PDB entry 5JK0 | X-ray diffraction, 2.10 A resolution | chains A and F of the 8 polymer chains in the assembly

== Chain A ==
Protein: Tyrosine recombinase XerH
Source organism: Helicobacter pylori (strain ATCC 700392 / 26695)
Reference sequence: O25386 (XERH_HELPY); residue numbers follow UniProt; this construct covers 1-362
Sequence (363 residues; row label = number of the first residue in the row; numbering starts at 0):
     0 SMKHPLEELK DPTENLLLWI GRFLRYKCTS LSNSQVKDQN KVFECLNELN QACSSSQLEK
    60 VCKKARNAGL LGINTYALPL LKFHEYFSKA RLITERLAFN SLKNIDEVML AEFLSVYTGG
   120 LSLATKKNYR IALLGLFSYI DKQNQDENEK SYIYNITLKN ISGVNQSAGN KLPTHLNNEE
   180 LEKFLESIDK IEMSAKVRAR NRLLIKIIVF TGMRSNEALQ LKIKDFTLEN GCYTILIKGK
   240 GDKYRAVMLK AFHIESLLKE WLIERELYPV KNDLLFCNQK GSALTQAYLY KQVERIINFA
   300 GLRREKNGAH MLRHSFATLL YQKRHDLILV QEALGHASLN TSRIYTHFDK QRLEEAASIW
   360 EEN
Unresolved in the structure: 0, 93-96, 159-169
Differences from the reference sequence: expression tag (0)
UniProt features mapped onto this chain:
  - active site: Arg-213, Lys-239, His-309, Arg-312, His-335, Tyr-344 (O-(3'-phospho-DNA)-tyrosine intermediate)
From the paper describing this entry:
  - catalytic residues: Arg-213, His-309, Arg-312, His-335, Tyr-344
  - catalytic residues: Lys-239 (proposed by the authors, not directly observed)
  - conformationally variable residues (helix shift, side-chain flip): Arg-213, Tyr-344
  - binding site for the 30-nt DNA strand: Lys-290
  - specificity-determining residues: Lys-290
  - mutagenesis - K290S: decreased catalytic activity

== Chain F ==
Molecule: 30-nt DNA strand
Sequence (30 nucleotides; row label = number of the first residue in the row):
     1 AAAGTTTGAA AAGTGCAGTT TTCATAACTA

== Interface between chain A and chain F ==
Residue-residue contacts - 38 pairs, chain A then chain F:
  Lys-26(A) / DT19(F)  salt bridge to the phosphate
  Leu-30(A) / DT20(F)  phosphate contact
  Ser-31(A) / DT20(F)  hydrogen bond to the phosphate
  Gln-34(A) / DT21(F)  hydrogen bond to the phosphate
  Arg-65(A) / DT22(F)  hydrogen bond to the base
  Leu-70(A) / DT21(F)  base contact
  Gly-71(A) / DT20(F)  base contact
  Gly-71(A) / DT21(F)  base contact
  Asn-73(A) / DT21(F)  hydrogen bond to the base
  Thr-74(A) / DT20(F)  hydrogen bond to the base
  Thr-74(A) / DT21(F)  base contact
  Tyr-75(A) / DG18(F)  sugar contact
  Tyr-75(A) / DT19(F)  hydrogen bond to the phosphate
  Lys-126(A) / DG18(F)  hydrogen bond to the base
  Arg-129(A) / DA17(F)  salt bridge to the phosphate
  Ile-130(A) / DG18(F)  base contact
  Ile-130(A) / DT19(F)  base contact
  Leu-133(A) / DA17(F)  phosphate contact
  Arg-213(A) / DT21(F)  hydrogen bond to the phosphate
  Arg-213(A) / DT22(F)  salt bridge to the phosphate
  Ser-214(A) / DT22(F)  hydrogen bond to the phosphate
  Asn-215(A) / DT22(F)  hydrogen bond to the phosphate
  Gln-285(A) / DT22(F)  sugar contact
  Gln-285(A) / DC23(F)  hydrogen bond to the phosphate
  Gln-285(A) / DA24(F)  hydrogen bond to the base
  Ala-286(A) / DT25(F)  base contact
  Tyr-289(A) / DC23(F)  sugar contact
  Tyr-289(A) / DA24(F)  hydrogen bond to the phosphate
  Tyr-289(A) / DT25(F)  base contact
  Glu-293(A) / DT25(F)  phosphate contact
  Glu-304(A) / DA24(F)  phosphate contact
  Lys-305(A) / DA24(F)  phosphate contact
  Asn-306(A) / DA24(F)  hydrogen bond to the phosphate
  Gly-307(A) / DC23(F)  phosphate contact
  Gly-307(A) / DA24(F)  phosphate contact
  Ala-308(A) / DC23(F)  hydrogen bond to the phosphate
  His-309(A) / DT22(F)  phosphate contact
  His-309(A) / DC23(F)  hydrogen bond to the phosphate
Also at the interface, not in a pair above, chain A (33 interface residues in all): Ser-33, Asn-127, Gly-134, Lys-290, Arg-302, Met-310
Also at the interface, not in a pair above, chain F (10 interface residues in all): DA27

== Overview ==
33 residues of chain A and 10 residues of chain F are in contact, with 16 hydrogen bonds and 3 salt bridges.
Polar pairs include Arg-65(A)/DT22(F), Asn-73(A)/DT21(F) and Thr-74(A)/DT20(F). From UniProt: 6 active-site
residues on chain A. The paper reports catalytic residues Arg-213(A), His-309(A) and Arg-312(A) among others;
K290S of chain A reduces catalytic activity.
Chain A is Tyrosine recombinase XerH (Helicobacter pylori (strain ATCC 700392 / 26695)) and chain F is a 30-nt
DNA strand; the structure, Crystal structure of XerH site-specific recombinase bound to difH substrate:
pre-cleavage complex, was determined by X-ray diffraction (same publication as 5JJV).
